PDB entry 3U61 | X-ray diffraction, 3.20 A resolution | chains B and J of the 10 polymer chains in the assembly

== Chain B ==
Protein: DNA polymerase accessory protein 44
Source organism: Enterobacteria phage T4
UniProtKB: P04526 (DPA44_BPT4); numbering as in UniProt (aligned over 1-319)
Amino-acid sequence (324 residues; numbered -4 to 319; the number before each row is that of its first residue; numbers below 1 keep their minus sign (Gly-4 is residue -4)):
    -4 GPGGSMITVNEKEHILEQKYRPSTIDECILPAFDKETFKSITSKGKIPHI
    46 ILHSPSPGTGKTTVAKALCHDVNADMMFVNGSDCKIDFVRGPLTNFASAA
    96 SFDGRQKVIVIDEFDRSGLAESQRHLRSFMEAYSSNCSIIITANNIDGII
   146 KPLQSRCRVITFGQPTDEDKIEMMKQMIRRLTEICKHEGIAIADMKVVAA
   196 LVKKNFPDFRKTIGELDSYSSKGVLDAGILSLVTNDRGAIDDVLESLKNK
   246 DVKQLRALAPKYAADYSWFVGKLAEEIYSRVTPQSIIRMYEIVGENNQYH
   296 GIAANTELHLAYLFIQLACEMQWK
Not modelled in the structure: -4 to 1, 222-233, 319
Construct notes: expression tag (-4 to 0)
Swiss-Prot annotation at these positions:
  - binding site (ATP): Glu12 to Tyr15, Ile24, Gly53 to Thr58, Arg205
Residues lining bound ligands: ADP (adenosine-5'-diphosphate): Glu12, Tyr15, Arg16, Pro17, Cys23, Ile24, Leu25, Ser49, Pro52, Gly53, Thr54, Gly55, Lys56, Thr57, Thr58, Glu108, Arg175, Phe204, Arg205, Ile208
From the paper describing this entry:
  - allosteric site: Lys80 (proposed by the authors, not directly observed)

== Chain J ==
Molecule: Primer DNA strand
Sequence (10 nucleotides; each row starts with the number of its first residue):
     1 CGTAGACACC
Not modelled in the structure: 1-2

== Interface between chain B and chain J ==
Residue-residue contacts - 6 pairs, chain B then chain J:
  Ser112(B) with DC7(J), hydrogen bond to the phosphate
  Gly113(B) with DA6(J), phosphate contact; DC7(J), hydrogen bond to the phosphate
  Ser262(B) with DC9(J), hydrogen bond to the phosphate; DC10(J), phosphate contact
  Trp263(B) with DC9(J), phosphate contact
Other interface residues (no listed pair), chain B (5 interface residues in all): Arg111

== Summary ==
Chain B and chain J form an interface of 5 and 4 residues respectively, with 3 hydrogen bonds. Among the polar
pairs are Ser112(B)-DC7(J), Gly113(B)-DC7(J) and Ser262(B)-DC9(J). Bound to chain B: ADP. Curated annotation
(UniProt) lists 12 ATP-binding residues on chain B. The paper reports an allosteric site at Lys80(B).
Here chain B is DNA polymerase accessory protein 44 (Enterobacteria phage T4) and chain J is Primer DNA
strand. Entry 3U61 (Structure of T4 Bacteriophage Clamp Loader Bound To Closed Clamp, DNA and ATP Analog and
ADP) was determined by X-ray diffraction, deposited together with 3U5Z and 3U60.
